PDB entry 8CVI | electron microscopy, 3.40 A resolution | chains M and W of the 33 polymer chains in the assembly

Chain M (and W):
Name: Flagellin
Organism: Escherichia coli
Notes: chain W of this document is another copy of the same molecule, construct and numbering; everything in this record applies to it too
Reference sequence: B7USU2 (FLIC_ECO27); residues 1-548 here = UniProt positions 1-548
Chain sequence (548 residues; row label = number of the first residue in the row):
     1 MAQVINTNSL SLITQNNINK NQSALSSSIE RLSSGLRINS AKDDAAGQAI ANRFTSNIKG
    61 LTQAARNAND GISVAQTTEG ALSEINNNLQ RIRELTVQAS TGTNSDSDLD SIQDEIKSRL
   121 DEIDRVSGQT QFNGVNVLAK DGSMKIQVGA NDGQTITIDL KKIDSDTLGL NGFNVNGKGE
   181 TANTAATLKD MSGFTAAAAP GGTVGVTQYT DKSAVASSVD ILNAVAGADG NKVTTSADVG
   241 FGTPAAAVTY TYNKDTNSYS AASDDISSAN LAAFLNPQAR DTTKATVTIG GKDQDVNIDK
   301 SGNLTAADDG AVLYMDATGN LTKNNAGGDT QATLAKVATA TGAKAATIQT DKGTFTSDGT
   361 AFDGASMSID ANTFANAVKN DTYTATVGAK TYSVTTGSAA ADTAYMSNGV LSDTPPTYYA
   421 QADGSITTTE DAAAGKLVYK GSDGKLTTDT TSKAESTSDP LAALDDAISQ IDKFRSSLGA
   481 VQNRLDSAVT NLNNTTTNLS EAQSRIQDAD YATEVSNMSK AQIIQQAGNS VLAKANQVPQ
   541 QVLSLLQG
Unresolved in the structure: 1, 178-454, 548

How chain M and chain W interact:
Contacting residue pairs (60):
  Leu32(M) with Leu546(W), hydrophobic
  Gly35(M) with Asn6(W), hydrogen bond (backbone-side chain)
  Glu79(M) with Ser40(W); Ala41(W)
  Asn86(M) with Asn52(W), hydrogen bond
  Gln90(M) with Asn52(W), hydrogen bond; Thr55(W); Ser56(W), hydrogen bond
  Arg93(M) with Ala150(W); Asn151(W)
  Glu94(M) with Lys59(W)
  Val97(M) with Gly60(W); Gln63(W); Asn67(W), hydrogen bond (backbone-side chain); Ala150(W)
  Gln98(M) with Gln63(W); Asn67(W)
  Ser100(M) with Gln147(W)
  Thr101(M) with Asn67(W); Lys145(W); Gln147(W)
  Gly102(M) with Met144(W); Lys145(W), hydrogen bond (backbone-backbone)
  Thr103(M) with Met144(W)
  Ser105(M) with Val135(W)
  Asp459(M) with Asp152(W)
  Leu461(M) with Ala150(W); Asn151(W); Asp152(W)
  Ile468(M) with Asn52(W); Ser56(W)
  Asp472(M) with Ala49(W); Asn52(W); Arg53(W), salt bridge
  Arg475(M) with Gln48(W); Asn52(W)
  Ser476(M) with Ala45(W), hydrogen bond (side chain-backbone)
  Gly479(M) with Ala41(W)
  Gln482(M) with Lys42(W)
  Asn483(M) with Lys42(W); Asp43(W)
  Asp486(M) with Lys42(W), salt bridge
  Thr497(M) with Asn16(W)
  Ser500(M) with Leu12(W)
  Glu501(M) with Ser9(W)
  Ser504(M) with Thr7(W)
  Asp508(M) with Val4(W); Asn6(W), hydrogen bond; Thr7(W)
  Ala509(M) with Gln3(W); Val4(W)
  Asp510(M) with Ala2(W), hydrogen bond (side chain-backbone); Gln3(W), hydrogen bond (side chain-backbone)
  Tyr511(M) with Gln3(W), hydrogen bond (backbone-backbone); Ile5(W); Val542(W), hydrophobic
  Ala512(M) with Gln3(W)
  Val515(M) with Leu545(W); Leu546(W), hydrophobic
  Met518(M) with Leu546(W), hydrophobic
Also at the interface, not in a pair above, chain M (39 interface residues in all): Leu36, Ile72, Asp108, Ala462
Also at the interface, not in a pair above, chain W (42 interface residues in all): Ile13, Ala64, Asp70, Gly71, Val74, Asn133, Ile146, Gly149

Overview:
39 residues of chain M and 42 residues of chain W are in contact; the contacts include 11 hydrogen bonds and 2
salt bridges. Polar pairs include Asp472(M)-Arg53(W), Asp486(M)-Lys42(W) and Gly35(M)-Asn6(W).
Both chains are Flagellin (Escherichia coli). Entry 8CVI (Cryo-EM structure of the supercoiled EPEC H6
flagellar filament core Curly I waveform) was determined by electron microscopy together with 8CWM, 8CXM and
8CYE from the same study.
